PDB entry 6L7J | X-ray diffraction, 1.80 A resolution | chain A

# Chain A
Protein: Type III polyketide synthase
From: Aegle marmelos
UniProtKB: M1HE54 (M1HE54_AEGMA); residues 1-391 here = UniProt positions 1-391
Chain sequence (391 residues; numbered 1 to 391; the number before each row is that of its first residue):
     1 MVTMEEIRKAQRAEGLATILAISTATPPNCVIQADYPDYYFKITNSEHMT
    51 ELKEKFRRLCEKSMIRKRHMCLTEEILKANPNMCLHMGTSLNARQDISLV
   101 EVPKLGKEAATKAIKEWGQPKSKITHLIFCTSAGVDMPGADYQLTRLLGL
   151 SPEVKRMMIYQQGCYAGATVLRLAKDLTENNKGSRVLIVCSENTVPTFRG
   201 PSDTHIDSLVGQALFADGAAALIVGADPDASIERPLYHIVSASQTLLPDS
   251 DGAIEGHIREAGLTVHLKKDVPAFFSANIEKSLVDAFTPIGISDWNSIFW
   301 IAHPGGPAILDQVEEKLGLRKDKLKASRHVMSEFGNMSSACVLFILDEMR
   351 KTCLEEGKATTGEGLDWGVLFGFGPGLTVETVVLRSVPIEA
Disordered / not traced: 1-14, 391
Modified residues: C71 (S-hydroxycysteine; CSO); C164 (3-sulfinoalanine; CSD)
Small-molecule neighbours: coenzyme A (COA): K55, R58, L59, K62, S63, C164, I206, D207, V210, L214, F215, I254, L267, K268, K269, V271, P272, G305, G306, P307, A308, I309, N336
What the authors report for this chain:
  - post-translational modification sites: C71, C164
  - binding site for coenzyme A: K55, L267, G305, A308
  - conformationally variable residues (loop rearrangement): K268 to D270
  - catalytic residues: N336 (from molecular simulation)

# In short
Bound to chain A: coenzyme A. From the paper: the catalytic residue N336; a binding site for coenzyme A at
K55, L267 and G305 among others.
Chain A is Type III polyketide synthase (Aegle marmelos); the structure, Quinolone synthase (QNS) from Aegle
marmelos Correa., complexed with Coenzyme A, was determined by X-ray diffraction together with 7CCT and 6L5U
from the same study.
